1DNC - chain A; structure by X-ray diffraction, 1.70 A resolution.

# Chain A
Protein: Glutathione reductase
From: Homo sapiens
Notes: EC 1.6.4.2
UniProtKB: P00390 (GSHR_HUMAN); numbering as in UniProt (aligned over 1-478)
Sequence (478 residues; each row starts with the number of its first residue):
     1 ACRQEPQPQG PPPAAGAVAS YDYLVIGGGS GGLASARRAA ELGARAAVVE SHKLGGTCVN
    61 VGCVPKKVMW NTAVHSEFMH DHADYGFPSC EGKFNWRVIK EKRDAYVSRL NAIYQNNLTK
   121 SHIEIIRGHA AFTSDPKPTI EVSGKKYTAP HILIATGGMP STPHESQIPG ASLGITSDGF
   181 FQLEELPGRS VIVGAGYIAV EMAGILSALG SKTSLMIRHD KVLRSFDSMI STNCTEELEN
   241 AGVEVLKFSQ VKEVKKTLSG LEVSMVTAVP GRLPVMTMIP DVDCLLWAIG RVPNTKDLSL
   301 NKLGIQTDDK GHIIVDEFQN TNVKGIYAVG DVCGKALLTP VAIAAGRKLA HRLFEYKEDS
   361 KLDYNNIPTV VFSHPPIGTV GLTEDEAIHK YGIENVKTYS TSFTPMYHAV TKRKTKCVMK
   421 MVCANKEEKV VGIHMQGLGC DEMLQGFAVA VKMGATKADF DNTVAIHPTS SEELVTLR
Not modelled in the structure: 1-17
Modified / non-standard residues: Cys-63 (3-sulfinoalanine; CSD)
Cystine bridges: Cys-90 forms a disulfide with the same residue of a neighbouring copy of this chain
Glycans and other covalent adducts: glutathione (GSH) linked to Cys-58
Residues lining bound ligands:
  - FAD (flavin-adenine dinucleotide): Ile-26, Gly-27, Gly-28, Gly-29, Ser-30, Gly-31, Gly-32, Val-49, Glu-50, Ser-51, His-52, Lys-53, Gly-56, Thr-57, Val-61, Gly-62, Cys-63, Lys-66, Gly-128, His-129, Ala-130, Ala-155, Thr-156, Gly-157, Gly-158, Ser-177, Phe-181, Tyr-197, Ile-198, Arg-291, Leu-298, Val-329, Gly-330, Asp-331, Leu-337, Leu-338, Thr-339, Pro-340, Ala-342, Phe-372, His-467, Pro-468
  - glutathione (GSH): Gly-29, Ser-30, Leu-33, Ala-34, Arg-37, Val-59, Val-64, Tyr-114, Thr-339, Ile-343, Arg-347, His-467, Thr-476
UniProt features mapped onto this chain:
  - binding site (NADP(+)): Gly-334
  - binding site (FAD): Thr-383
  - natural variant: Asp-297 (E297D: this construct carries the variant)

# In short
Bound to chain A: flavin-adenine dinucleotide. Covalently linked glutathione: at Cys-58. UniProt lists
NADP+-binding residue Gly-334 and FAD-binding residue Thr-383.
Chain A is Glutathione reductase (Homo sapiens); the structure, Human glutathione reductase modified by
diglutathione-dinitroso-iron, was determined by X-ray diffraction together with 1GSN from the same study.
